PDB entry 8UAE | electron microscopy, 3.25 A resolution | chains N and O of the 18 polymer chains in the assembly

== Chain N (and O) ==
Protein: Nucleoside triphosphate hydrolase
From: Escherichia coli
Notes: chain O of this document is another copy of the same molecule, construct and numbering; everything in this record applies to it too
UniProtKB: A0A822U1Y5 (A0A822U1Y5_ECOLX); numbering as in UniProt (aligned over 1-610)
Amino-acid sequence (610 residues; numbered 1 to 610; the number before each row is that of its first residue):
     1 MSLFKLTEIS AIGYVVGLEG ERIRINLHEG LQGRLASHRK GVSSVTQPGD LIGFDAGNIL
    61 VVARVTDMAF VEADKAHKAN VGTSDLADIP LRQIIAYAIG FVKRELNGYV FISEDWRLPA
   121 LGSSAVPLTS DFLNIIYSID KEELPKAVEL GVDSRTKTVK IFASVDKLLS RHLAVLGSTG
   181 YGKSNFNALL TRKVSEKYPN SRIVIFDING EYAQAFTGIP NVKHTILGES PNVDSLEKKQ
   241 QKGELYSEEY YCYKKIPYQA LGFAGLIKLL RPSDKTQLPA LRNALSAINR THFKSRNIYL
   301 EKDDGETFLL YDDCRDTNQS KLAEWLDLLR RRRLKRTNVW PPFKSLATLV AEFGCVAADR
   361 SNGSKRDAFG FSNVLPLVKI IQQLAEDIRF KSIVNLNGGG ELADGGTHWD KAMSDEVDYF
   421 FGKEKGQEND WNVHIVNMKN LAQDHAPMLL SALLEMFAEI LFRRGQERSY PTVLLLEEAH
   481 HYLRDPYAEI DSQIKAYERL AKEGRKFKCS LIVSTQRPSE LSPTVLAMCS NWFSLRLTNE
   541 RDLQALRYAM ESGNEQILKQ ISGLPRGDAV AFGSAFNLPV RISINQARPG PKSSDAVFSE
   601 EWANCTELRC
Not modelled in the structure: 1-2, 72-88, 485-494, 604-610 (chain O: 1-3, 73-88, 605-610)
Metal / ion sites: Mg2+: Ser184, Glu211 (together with ATP-gamma-S)
Ligand contacts: ATP-gamma-S: Ser178, Thr179, Gly180, Tyr181, Gly182, Lys183, Ser184, Asn185, Glu211, Tyr212, Glu477, Arg566, Gly567, Ile584, Asn585, Gln586, Ser593

== Chain N / chain O interface ==
Residue-residue contacts (52; chain N residue first):
  Thr46(N) - Ala120(O)
  Gln47(N) - Trp116(O)
  Gln47(N) - Arg117(O)
  Gln47(N) - Leu118(O)  hydrogen bond (side chain-backbone)
  Thr66(N) - Gly20(O)
  Asp67(N) - Leu18(O)
  Asp67(N) - Glu19(O)
  Asp67(N) - Gly20(O)  hydrogen bond (side chain-backbone)
  Met68(N) - Gly17(O)
  Met68(N) - Leu18(O)  hydrogen bond (backbone-backbone)
  Ala69(N) - Glu19(O)
  Phe70(N) - Val16(O)
  Arg155(N) - Trp116(O)
  Thr179(N) - Glu551(O)  hydrogen bond
  Ala368(N) - Lys275(O)
  Phe371(N) - Lys275(O)
  Leu375(N) - Asp274(O)
  Lys379(N) - Pro272(O)
  Lys379(N) - Leu278(O)
  Gln382(N) - Leu278(O)
  Gln382(N) - Arg282(O)  hydrogen bond
  Asp387(N) - Arg499(O)  salt bridge
  Ile388(N) - Glu459(O)
  Arg389(N) - Phe462(O)
  Arg389(N) - Glu503(O)  salt bridge
  Lys439(N) - Lys506(O)  hydrogen bond (backbone-side chain)
  Asp444(N) - Lys495(O)
  Asp444(N) - Glu498(O)
  Asp444(N) - Arg499(O)  salt bridge
  His445(N) - Arg499(O)
  Gln516(N) - Glu551(O)
  Arg536(N) - Ser113(O)
  Thr538(N) - Glu551(O)
  Thr538(N) - Gly553(O)
  Asn539(N) - Arg547(O)
  Asn539(N) - Tyr548(O)
  Asn539(N) - Met550(O)
  Arg541(N) - Tyr548(O)  hydrogen bond (side chain-backbone)
  Gly563(N) - Asp115(O)
  Pro565(N) - Glu114(O)
  Arg581(N) - Trp116(O)
  Val597(N) - Asp166(O)
  Phe598(N) - Leu169(O)
  Phe598(N) - Lys508(O)
  Ser599(N) - Lys146(O)
  Ser599(N) - Asp166(O)  hydrogen bond
  Ser599(N) - Tyr198(O)
  Glu601(N) - Lys425(O)
  Glu601(N) - Lys508(O)  salt bridge
  Trp602(N) - Asn200(O)
  Trp602(N) - Ser201(O)
  Trp602(N) - Pro471(O)
Interface residues without a listed pair, chain N (45 interface residues in all): Arg34, Pro48, Arg92, Asp313, Asp316, Phe369, Ser372, Glu386, Ala442, Gln443, Arg517, Ala596
Interface residues without a listed pair, chain O (53 interface residues in all): Leu121, Ser170, Arg202, Phe263, Ser273, Thr276, Pro279, Ala357, Ala358, Tyr470, Val473, Lys502, Cys509, Ser510, Met528

== Summary ==
45 residues of chain N face 53 of chain O across their interface; the contacts include 8 hydrogen bonds and 4
salt bridges. Among the polar pairs are Asp387(N)-Arg499(O), Arg389(N)-Glu503(O) and Asp444(N)-Arg499(O).
Chain N binds ATP-gamma-S. The Mg2+ site is built by Ser184(N) and Glu211(N).
Both chains are Nucleoside triphosphate hydrolase (Escherichia coli). Entry 8UAE (E. coli Sir2_HerA complex
(12:6) with ATPgamaS) was determined by electron microscopy together with 8SU9, 8SUW, 8SUB, 8SXX and 8UAF from
the same study.
